9HYJ - chains C and D of the 4 polymer chains in the assembly; structure by X-ray diffraction, 2.25 A resolution.

== Chain C (and D) ==
Name: Alpha-L-fucosidase
Notes: chain D of this document is another copy of the same molecule, construct and numbering; everything in this record applies to it too
Reference sequence: A0A806EKD1 (A0A806EKD1_LACCD); residues 1-414 here = UniProt positions 1-414
Sequence (414 residues; each row starts with the number of its first residue):
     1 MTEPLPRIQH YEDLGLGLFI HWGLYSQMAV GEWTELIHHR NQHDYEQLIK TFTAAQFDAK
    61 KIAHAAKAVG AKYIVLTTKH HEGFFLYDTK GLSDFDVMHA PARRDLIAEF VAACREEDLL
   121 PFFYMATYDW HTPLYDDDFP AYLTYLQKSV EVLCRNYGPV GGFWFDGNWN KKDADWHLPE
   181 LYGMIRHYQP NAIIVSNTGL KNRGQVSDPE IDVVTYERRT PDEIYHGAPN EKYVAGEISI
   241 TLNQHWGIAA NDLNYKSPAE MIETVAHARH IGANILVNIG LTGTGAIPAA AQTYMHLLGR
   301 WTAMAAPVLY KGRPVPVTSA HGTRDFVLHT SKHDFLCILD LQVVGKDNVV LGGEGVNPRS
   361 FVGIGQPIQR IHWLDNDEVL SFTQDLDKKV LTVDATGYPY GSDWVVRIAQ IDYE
Disordered / not traced: 198-204 (chain D: 1, 200-203)
Differences from the reference sequence: conflict S196 (Asn in A0A806EKD1), M261 (Val in A0A806EKD1), K346 (Asn in A0A806EKD1)

== How chain C and chain D interact ==
Pairs across the interface (91):
  V30(C) - Y400(D)
  V30(C) - G401(D)
  G31(C) - Y400(D)
  E32(C) - Y400(D)  hydrogen bond (backbone-side chain)
  W33(C) - V349(D)  hydrophobic
  W33(C) - Y400(D)  hydrogen bond (backbone-side chain)
  T34(C) - Y400(D)
  I37(C) - V344(D)
  I37(C) - G345(D)
  I37(C) - K346(D)
  I37(C) - Y400(D)  hydrophobic
  H38(C) - Y400(D)  hydrogen bond (side chain-backbone)
  H39(C) - K346(D)  hydrogen bond
  Q244(C) - D403(D)
  H245(C) - Y400(D)
  H245(C) - G401(D)  hydrogen bond (side chain-backbone)
  H245(C) - S402(D)
  A249(C) - G401(D)
  A250(C) - R300(D)  hydrogen bond (backbone-side chain)
  N251(C) - R300(D)  hydrogen bond
  N251(C) - S402(D)
  N251(C) - D403(D)  hydrogen bond (backbone-backbone)
  N251(C) - W404(D)
  D252(C) - G401(D)
  D252(C) - D403(D)
  L253(C) - I262(D)  hydrophobic
  L253(C) - L297(D)
  L253(C) - R300(D)
  L253(C) - W301(D)  hydrophobic
  L253(C) - D403(D)  hydrogen bond (backbone-backbone)
  L253(C) - W404(D)  hydrophobic
  L253(C) - V405(D)
  N254(C) - A259(D)
  N254(C) - D403(D)  hydrogen bond
  N254(C) - V405(D)
  Y255(C) - S257(D)
  Y255(C) - P258(D)  hydrophobic
  Y255(C) - A259(D)
  Y255(C) - L297(D)  hydrophobic
  K256(C) - S257(D)
  K256(C) - P258(D)
  S257(C) - Y255(D)
  S257(C) - K256(D)
  S257(C) - S257(D)
  P258(C) - Y255(D)  hydrophobic
  P258(C) - K256(D)
  P258(C) - Y294(D)
  A259(C) - N254(D)
  A259(C) - Y255(D)
  I262(C) - L253(D)  hydrophobic
  A289(C) - T293(D)
  A290(C) - T293(D)
  T293(C) - A289(D)
  T293(C) - A290(D)
  T293(C) - T293(D)  hydrogen bond
  Y294(C) - P258(D)
  L297(C) - L253(D)
  L297(C) - Y255(D)  hydrophobic
  R300(C) - A250(D)  hydrogen bond (side chain-backbone)
  R300(C) - N251(D)  hydrogen bond
  R300(C) - L253(D)
  W301(C) - L253(D)  hydrophobic
  V344(C) - I37(D)
  G345(C) - I37(D)
  K346(C) - L36(D)
  K346(C) - I37(D)
  K346(C) - H39(D)  hydrogen bond
  V349(C) - W33(D)  hydrophobic
  Y400(C) - V30(D)
  Y400(C) - G31(D)
  Y400(C) - E32(D)  hydrogen bond (side chain-backbone)
  Y400(C) - W33(D)  hydrogen bond (side chain-backbone)
  Y400(C) - T34(D)
  Y400(C) - I37(D)  hydrophobic
  Y400(C) - H38(D)  hydrogen bond (backbone-side chain)
  Y400(C) - H245(D)
  G401(C) - V30(D)
  G401(C) - H245(D)  hydrogen bond (backbone-side chain)
  G401(C) - A249(D)
  G401(C) - D252(D)
  S402(C) - H245(D)
  S402(C) - N251(D)
  D403(C) - Q244(D)
  D403(C) - N251(D)  hydrogen bond (backbone-backbone)
  D403(C) - D252(D)
  D403(C) - L253(D)  hydrogen bond (backbone-backbone)
  D403(C) - N254(D)  hydrogen bond
  W404(C) - N251(D)
  W404(C) - L253(D)  hydrophobic
  V405(C) - L253(D)
  V405(C) - N254(D)
Interface residues without a listed pair, chain C (44 interface residues in all): L36, N170, V343, L351, P399
Interface residues without a listed pair, chain D (44 interface residues in all): A29, V343, N348, L351

== Overview ==
Chain C and chain D each contribute 44 residues to their interface, with 21 hydrogen bonds. Among the polar
pairs are E32(C)-Y400(D), W33(C)-Y400(D) and H38(C)-Y400(D).
Both chains are Alpha-L-fucosidase. Entry 9HYJ (AlfB fucosidase in complex with Fucose) was determined by
X-ray diffraction together with 9HY7, 9HYX, 9HZ1, 8OZT and 8OZU from the same study.
